PDB entry 8V7X | electron microscopy, 2.80 A resolution | chains 0 and 6 of the 60 polymer chains in the assembly

== Chain 0 (and 6) ==
Molecule: Capsid protein
From: TTV-like mini virus
Notes: chain 6 of this document is another copy of the same molecule, construct and numbering; everything in this record applies to it too
Reference sequence: M4NKL5 (M4NKL5_9VIRU); residue numbers follow UniProt; this construct covers 1-609
Chain sequence (609 residues; each row starts with the number of its first residue):
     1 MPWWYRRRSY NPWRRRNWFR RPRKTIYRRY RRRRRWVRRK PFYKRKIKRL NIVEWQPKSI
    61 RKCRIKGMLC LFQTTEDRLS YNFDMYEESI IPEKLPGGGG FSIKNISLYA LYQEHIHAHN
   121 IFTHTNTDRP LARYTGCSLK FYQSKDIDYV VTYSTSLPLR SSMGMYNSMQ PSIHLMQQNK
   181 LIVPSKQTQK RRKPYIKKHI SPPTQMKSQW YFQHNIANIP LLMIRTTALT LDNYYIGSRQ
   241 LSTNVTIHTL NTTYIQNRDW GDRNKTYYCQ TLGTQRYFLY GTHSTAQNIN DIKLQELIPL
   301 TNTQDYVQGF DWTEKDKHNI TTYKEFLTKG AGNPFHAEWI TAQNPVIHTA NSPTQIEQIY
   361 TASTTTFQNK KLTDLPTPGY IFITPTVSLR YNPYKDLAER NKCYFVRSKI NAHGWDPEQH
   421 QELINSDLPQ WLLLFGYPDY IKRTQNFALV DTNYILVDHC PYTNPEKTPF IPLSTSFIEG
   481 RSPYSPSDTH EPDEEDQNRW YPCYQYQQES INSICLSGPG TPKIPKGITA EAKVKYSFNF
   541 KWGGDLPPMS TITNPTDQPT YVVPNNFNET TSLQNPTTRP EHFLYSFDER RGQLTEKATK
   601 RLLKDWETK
Not modelled in the structure: 1-47, 563-609

== Interface between chain 0 and chain 6 ==
Contacting residue pairs - 32 pairs, chain 0 then chain 6:
  Asn51(0) - Asn51(6)
  Ile52(0) - Leu50(6)
  Ile52(0) - Asn51(6)
  Ile52(0) - Ile52(6)  hydrogen bond (backbone-backbone)
  Val53(0) - Arg49(6)
  Val53(0) - Leu50(6)
  Val53(0) - Asn51(6)
  Val53(0) - Ile52(6)
  Glu54(0) - Arg49(6)
  Glu54(0) - Leu50(6)  hydrogen bond (backbone-backbone)
  Glu54(0) - Ile52(6)
  Trp55(0) - Lys48(6)
  Trp55(0) - Arg49(6)
  Gln56(0) - Lys48(6)  hydrogen bond (side chain-backbone)
  Gln56(0) - Arg49(6)  hydrogen bond (side chain-backbone)
  Arg133(0) - Leu50(6)
  Ser156(0) - Asp545(6)  hydrogen bond
  Pro158(0) - Phe212(6)  hydrophobic
  Asn179(0) - Lys58(6)
  Ser201(0) - Trp55(6)
  Thr204(0) - Glu54(6)
  Thr204(0) - Trp55(6)  hydrogen bond (side chain-backbone)
  Thr204(0) - Gln56(6)
  Thr204(0) - Pro57(6)
  Gln205(0) - Leu131(6)
  Gln205(0) - Phe212(6)
  Met206(0) - Trp55(6)
  Lys207(0) - Val53(6)
  Lys207(0) - Glu54(6)  salt bridge
  Lys207(0) - Trp55(6)
  Ser208(0) - Val53(6)
  Ser208(0) - Trp55(6)
Other interface residues (no listed pair), chain 0 (17 interface residues in all): Ser154
Other interface residues (no listed pair), chain 6 (16 interface residues in all): Lys207, Gln209

== In short ==
17 residues of chain 0 and 16 residues of chain 6 are in contact, with 6 hydrogen bonds and 1 salt bridge.
Polar pairs include Lys207(0)-Glu54(6), Gln56(0)-Lys48(6) and Gln56(0)-Arg49(6).
Both chains are Capsid protein (TTV-like mini virus). Entry 8V7X (Cryo-EM structure of TTMV-LY1 anellovirus
virus-like particle expressed in HEK293) was determined by electron microscopy, deposited together with 8CYG.
